Entry 1SX4 (X-ray diffraction, 3.00 A resolution); this record covers chains A and O of the 21 polymer chains in the assembly.

Chain A:
Molecule: groEL protein
From: Escherichia coli
Reference sequence: P0A6F5 (CH60_ECOLI); residues 2-525 here correspond to UniProt positions 1-524 (UniProt number = residue number - 1)
Chain sequence (524 residues; row label = number of the first residue in the row):
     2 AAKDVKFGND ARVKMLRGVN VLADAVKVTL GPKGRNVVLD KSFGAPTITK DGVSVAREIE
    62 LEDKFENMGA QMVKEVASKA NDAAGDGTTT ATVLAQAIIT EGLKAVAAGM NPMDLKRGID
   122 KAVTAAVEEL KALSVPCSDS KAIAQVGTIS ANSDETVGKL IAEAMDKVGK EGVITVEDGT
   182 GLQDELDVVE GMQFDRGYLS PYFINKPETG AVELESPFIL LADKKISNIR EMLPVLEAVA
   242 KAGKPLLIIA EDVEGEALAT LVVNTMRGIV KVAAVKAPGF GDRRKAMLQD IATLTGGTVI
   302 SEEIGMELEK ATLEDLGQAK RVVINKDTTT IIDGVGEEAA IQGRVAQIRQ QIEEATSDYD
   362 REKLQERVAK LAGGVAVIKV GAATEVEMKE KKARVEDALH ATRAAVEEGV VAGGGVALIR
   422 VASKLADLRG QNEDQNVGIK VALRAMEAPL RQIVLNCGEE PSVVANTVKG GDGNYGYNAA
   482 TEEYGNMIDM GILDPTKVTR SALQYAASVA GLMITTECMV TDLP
Bound ions: Mg2+: D87 (together with ADP)
Ligand contacts: ADP: T30, L31, G32, P33, K51, D87, G88, T89, T90, T91, I150, S154, D398, G414, G415, G416, I454, Y478, N479, A480, A481, M488, I493, D495

Chain O:
Molecule: groES protein
From: Escherichia coli
Reference sequence: P0A6F9 (CH10_ECOLI); residue numbers follow UniProt; this construct covers 1-97
Chain sequence (97 residues; numbered 1 to 97; the number before each row is that of its first residue):
     1 MNIRPLHDRV IVKRKEVETK SAGGIVLTGS AAAKSTRGEV LAVGNGRILE NGEVKPLDVK
    61 VGDIVIFNDG YGVKSEKIDN EEVLIMSESD ILAIVEA
Swiss-Prot annotation at these positions:
  - modified residue: K34 (N6-succinyllysine)

How chain A and chain O interact:
Contacting residue pairs - 17 pairs, chain A then chain O:
  L234(A) - A22(O)
  E238(A) - A22(O)
  E238(A) - G23(O)
  E238(A) - G24(O)  hydrogen bond (side chain-backbone)
  E238(A) - I25(O)
  E238(A) - V26(O)
  A241(A) - I25(O)  hydrophobic
  E257(A) - A31(O)
  T261(A) - G29(O)  hydrogen bond (side chain-backbone)
  N265(A) - V26(O)
  N265(A) - L27(O)  hydrogen bond (side chain-backbone)
  N265(A) - G29(O)
  R268(A) - K20(O)
  R268(A) - L27(O)
  I270(A) - I25(O)
  I270(A) - V26(O)  hydrophobic
  I270(A) - L27(O)  hydrophobic
Also at the interface, not in a pair above, chain A (12 interface residues in all): L237, K242, V264, V271
Also at the interface, not in a pair above, chain O (10 interface residues in all): T28

Overview:
Chain A and chain O form an interface of 12 and 10 residues respectively; the contacts include 3 hydrogen
bonds. Polar pairs include E238(A)-G24(O), T261(A)-G29(O) and N265(A)-L27(O). Ligands of chain A: ADP.
Here chain A is groEL protein and chain O is groES protein, both from Escherichia coli. Entry 1SX4
(GroEL-GroES-ADP7) was determined by X-ray diffraction (same publication as 1SS8, 1SVT and 1SX3).
